PDB entry 7MXO | electron microscopy, 3.47 A resolution | chains A and B

== Chain A (and B) ==
Name: Solute carrier family 12 member 2
From: Homo sapiens
Notes: chain B of this document is another copy of the same molecule, construct and numbering; everything in this record applies to it too
Reference sequence: P55011 (S12A2_HUMAN); residue numbers follow UniProt; this construct covers 284-1206
Amino-acid sequence (923 residues; row label = number of the first residue in the row):
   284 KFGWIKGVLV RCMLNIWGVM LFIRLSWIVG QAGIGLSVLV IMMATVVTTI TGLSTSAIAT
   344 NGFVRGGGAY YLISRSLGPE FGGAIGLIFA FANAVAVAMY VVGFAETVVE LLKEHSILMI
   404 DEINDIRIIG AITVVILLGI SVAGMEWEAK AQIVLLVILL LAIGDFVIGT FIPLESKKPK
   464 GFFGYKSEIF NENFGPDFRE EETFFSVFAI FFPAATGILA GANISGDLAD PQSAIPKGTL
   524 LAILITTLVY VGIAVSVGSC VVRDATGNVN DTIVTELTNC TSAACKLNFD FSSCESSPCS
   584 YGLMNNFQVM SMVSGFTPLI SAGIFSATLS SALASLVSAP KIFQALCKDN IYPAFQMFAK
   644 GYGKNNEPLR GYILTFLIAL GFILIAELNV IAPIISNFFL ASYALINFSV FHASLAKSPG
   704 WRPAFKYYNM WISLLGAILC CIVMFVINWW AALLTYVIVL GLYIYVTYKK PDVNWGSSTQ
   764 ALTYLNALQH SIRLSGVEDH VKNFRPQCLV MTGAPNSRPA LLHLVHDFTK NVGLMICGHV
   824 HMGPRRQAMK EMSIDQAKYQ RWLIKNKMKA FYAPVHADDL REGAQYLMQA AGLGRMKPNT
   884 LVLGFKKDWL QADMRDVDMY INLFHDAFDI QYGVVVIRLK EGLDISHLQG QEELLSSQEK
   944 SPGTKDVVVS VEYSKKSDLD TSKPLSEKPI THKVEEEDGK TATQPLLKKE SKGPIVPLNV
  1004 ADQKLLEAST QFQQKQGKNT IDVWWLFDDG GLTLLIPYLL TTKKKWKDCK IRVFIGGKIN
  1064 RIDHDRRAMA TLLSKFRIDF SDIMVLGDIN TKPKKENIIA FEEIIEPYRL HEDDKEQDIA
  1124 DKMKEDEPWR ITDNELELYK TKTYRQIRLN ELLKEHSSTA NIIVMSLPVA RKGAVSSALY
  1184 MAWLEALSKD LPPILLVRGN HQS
Disordered / not traced: 645-648, 923-1016 (chain B: 645-650, 923-1019, 1080)
Differences from the reference sequence: conflict Q1017 (Lys in P55011)
Curated features (UniProtKB/Swiss-Prot):
  - region: S761 to S778 (Scissor helix)
  - binding site (Na(+)): L297, W300, A610, S613, S614
  - binding site (K(+)): N298, I299, Y383, P496, A497, T499
  - binding site (chloride): G301, V302, M303, F372, P496, A497, G500, I501, F682, Y686
  - modified residue (Phosphoserine): S940, S944, S994
  - glycosylation (N-linked (GlcNAc...) asparagine): N553, N562
  - natural variant: A327 (A327V: In DELMNES), N376 (N376I: In DELMNES), A379 (A379L: In DELMNES), R410 (R410Q: In DELMNES), E979 (E979K: In DFNA78), E980 (E980K: In DELMNES), D981 (D981Y: In DFNA78), P988 (P988T: In DFNA78)
  - mutagenesis: K289 (K289N: Impairs transporter activity. Impairs transporter activity and reduced sensitivity to NKCC inhibitor bumetanide; when associated with E-492 and C-671), R294 (R294A: Severely impairs transporter activity), G301 (G301C: Impairs transporter activity), R307 (R307E: Abolished cation-chloride cotransporter activity), R358 (R358K: Strongly reduced cation-chloride cotransporter activity), Y383 (Y383F/S: Impairs transporter activity), E389 (E389Q/R: Strongly reduced cation-chloride cotransporter activity), E429 (E429A: Impairs transporter activity), E431 (E431A/Q: Impairs transporter activity), T486 (T486C: Strongly reduced cation-chloride cotransporter activity), F487 (F487A: Impairs transporter activity; F487C: Does not affect cation-chloride cotransporter activity), F488 (F488C: Slighly reduced cation-chloride cotransporter activity), 31 further mutagenesis entries in UniProt
Cystine bridges: C577-C582
Bound ions: K+: I299, Y383, P496, T499
Reported in the primary citation:
  - K+ coordination: N298, I299, Y383, P496, T499
  - self-association interface (contacts with another copy of this molecule); pairs are residue here / residue on that copy: H695-Y751 (hydrogen bond)

== How chain A and chain B interact ==
Pairs across the interface - 89 pairs, chain A then chain B:
  H695(A) - Y751(B)  hydrogen bond
  L698(A) - I747(B)  hydrophobic
  L698(A) - Y751(B)  hydrophobic
  L698(A) - K752(B)
  A699(A) - Y751(B)  hydrophobic
  F728(A) - W732(B)  hydrophobic
  F728(A) - L736(B)  hydrophobic
  V729(A) - W732(B)  hydrophobic
  W732(A) - V729(B)  hydrophobic
  L736(A) - F728(B)  hydrophobic
  I747(A) - L698(B)  hydrophobic
  Y751(A) - H695(B)
  Y751(A) - A699(B)  hydrophobic
  K752(A) - L698(B)
  Q763(A) - V780(B)
  Q763(A) - D782(B)  hydrogen bond
  Q763(A) - N786(B)
  Q763(A) - R788(B)
  T766(A) - L777(B)
  Y767(A) - L777(B)
  Y767(A) - R788(B)
  Y767(A) - Q790(B)  hydrogen bond
  Y767(A) - G816(B)
  Y767(A) - L817(B)  hydrogen bond (side chain-backbone)
  L768(A) - N814(B)
  N769(A) - H773(B)
  A770(A) - H773(B)
  L771(A) - G816(B)
  L771(A) - M879(B)  hydrophobic
  Q772(A) - P754(B)
  H773(A) - N769(B)
  H773(A) - A770(B)
  H773(A) - H773(B)  hydrogen bond
  S774(A) - F854(B)
  I775(A) - K852(B)
  I775(A) - F854(B)  hydrophobic
  R776(A) - P754(B)  hydrogen bond (side chain-backbone)
  R776(A) - D755(B)
  R776(A) - N757(B)
  L777(A) - T766(B)
  L777(A) - Y767(B)  hydrophobic
  S778(A) - Q843(B)  hydrogen bond (backbone-side chain)
  S778(A) - F854(B)
  G779(A) - Q843(B)
  G779(A) - I847(B)
  V780(A) - V756(B)
  V780(A) - Q763(B)
  E781(A) - A840(B)
  E781(A) - Q843(B)  hydrogen bond
  E781(A) - R844(B)
  D782(A) - Q763(B)  hydrogen bond
  R788(A) - A764(B)
  Q790(A) - Y767(B)  hydrogen bond
  N814(A) - L768(B)
  G816(A) - L771(B)
  L817(A) - Y767(B)
  R828(A) - Q868(B)
  R828(A) - I913(B)
  M832(A) - Q914(B)
  Q843(A) - E781(B)
  I847(A) - G779(B)
  I847(A) - E781(B)
  F854(A) - S774(B)
  F854(A) - I775(B)  hydrophobic
  F854(A) - S778(B)
  H859(A) - Q872(B)
  Q868(A) - Y869(B)  hydrogen bond
  Y869(A) - Y869(B)  hydrophobic
  Y869(A) - Q872(B)
  Y869(A) - A873(B)
  Q872(A) - R828(B)  hydrogen bond
  Q872(A) - H859(B)  hydrogen bond (side chain-backbone)
  Q872(A) - Y869(B)
  A873(A) - V858(B)  hydrophobic
  A873(A) - Y869(B)
  A873(A) - L870(B)
  A873(A) - A873(B)
  A873(A) - A874(B)  hydrogen bond (backbone-backbone)
  G875(A) - L876(B)
  L876(A) - L817(B)  hydrophobic
  L876(A) - F854(B)  hydrophobic
  L876(A) - L876(B)
  L876(A) - M879(B)  hydrophobic
  G877(A) - Q839(B)
  M879(A) - S774(B)
  M879(A) - L876(B)
  I913(A) - R828(B)
  Q914(A) - M832(B)
  R1080(A) - V347(B)
Interface residues without a listed pair, chain A (64 interface residues in all): W714, C724, I725, T762, V815, I819, Q839, K852, P857, V858, L870, A874, R878, K880
Interface residues without a listed pair, chain B (71 interface residues in all): G345, R705, C724, I725, R776, V815, I819, P857, E865, G877, R878, D912
From the paper, about this interface:
  - residue pairs: H695(A)-Y751(B) (hydrogen bond)

== Overview ==
64 residues of chain A face 71 of chain B across their interface; the contacts include 14 hydrogen bonds.
Polar contacts include H695(A)-Y751(B), Q763(A)-D782(B) and Y767(A)-Q790(B). The paper describes a hydrogen
bond between H695(A) and Y751(B). From the paper: K+ coordination by N298(A), I299(A) and Y383(A) among
others; a self-association interface involving H695(A) and Y751(A).
Both chains are Solute carrier family 12 member 2 (Homo sapiens). Entry 7MXO (CryoEM structure of human NKCC1)
was determined by electron microscopy, deposited together with 8STE, 7N3N, 7SFL and 7SMP.
